PDB entry 6ILJ | electron microscopy, 3.60 A resolution | chains B and E of the 5 polymer chains in the assembly

[Chain B]
Protein: Capsid protein VP2
Organism: Echovirus E6
Sequence (252 residues; row label = number of the first residue in the row):
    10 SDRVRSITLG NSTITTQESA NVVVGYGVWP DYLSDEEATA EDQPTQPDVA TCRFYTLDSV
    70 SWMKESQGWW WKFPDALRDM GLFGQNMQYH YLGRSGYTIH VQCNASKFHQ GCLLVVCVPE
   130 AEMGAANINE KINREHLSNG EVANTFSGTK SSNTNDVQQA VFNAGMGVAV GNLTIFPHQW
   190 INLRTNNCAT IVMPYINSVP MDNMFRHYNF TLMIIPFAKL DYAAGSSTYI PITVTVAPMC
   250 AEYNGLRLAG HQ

[Chain E]
Protein: Complement decay-accelerating factor
Organism: Homo sapiens
Reference sequence: P08174 (DAF_HUMAN); residues 62-253 here correspond to UniProt positions 94-285 (UniProt number = residue number + 32)
Sequence (192 residues; each row starts with the number of its first residue):
    62 CNRSCEVPTR LNSASLKQPY ITQNYFPVGT VVEYECRPGY RREPSLSPKL TCLQNLKWST
   122 AVEFCKKKSC PNPGEIRNGQ IDVPGGILFG ATISFSCNTG YKLFGSTSSF CLISGSSVQW
   182 SDPLPECREI YCPAPPQIDN GIIQGERDHY GYRQSVTYAC NKGFTMIGEH SIYCTVNNDE
   242 GEWSGPPPEC RG
Disulfide bonds: Cys66-Cys113, Cys97-Cys126, Cys131-Cys172, Cys158-Cys188, Cys193-Cys235, Cys221-Cys251
Curated features (UniProtKB/Swiss-Prot):
  - glycosylation: Asn63 (N-linked (GlcNAc...) asparagine)

[How chain B and chain E interact]
Residue-residue contacts (27):
  Met72(B) with Glu230(E); Ser232(E)
  Lys140(B) with Ser155(E)
  Asn142(B) with Gln141(E); Ser157(E); Cys158(E), hydrogen bond (side chain-backbone); Asn159(E)
  Arg143(B) with Gln141(E)
  Glu144(B) with Asn159(E); Thr160(E)
  His145(B) with Asn159(E); Thr160(E)
  Ala152(B) with Arg214(E)
  Asn153(B) with Arg214(E)
  Thr154(B) with Arg214(E), hydrogen bond
  Ser161(B) with Asn239(E), hydrogen bond
  Asn162(B) with Val237(E); Asn238(E); Asn239(E); Asp240(E)
  Thr163(B) with Asp240(E), hydrogen bond
  Asn164(B) with Phe156(E); Ser157(E)
  Tyr231(B) with Glu230(E), hydrogen bond
  Thr237(B) with Gly229(E); Glu230(E); His231(E)
Other interface residues (no listed pair), chain B (18 interface residues in all): Lys73, Ile141, Asn148
Other interface residues (no listed pair), chain E (18 interface residues in all): Asp143, Tyr234

[In short]
The chain B/chain E interface involves 18 residues from each chain; the contacts include 5 hydrogen bonds.
Polar contacts include Asn142(B)-Cys158(E), Thr154(B)-Arg214(E) and Ser161(B)-Asn239(E).
Chain B is Capsid protein VP2 (Echovirus E6) and chain E is Complement decay-accelerating factor (Homo
sapiens); the structure, Cryo-EM structure of Echovirus 6 complexed with its attachment receptor CD55 at PH
5.5, was determined by electron microscopy, deposited together with 6ILK, 6ILL, 6ILM, 6ILN, 6ILO and 6ILP.
